Entry 2E0L (X-ray diffraction, 1.60 A resolution); this record covers chain A.

# Chain A
Protein: Ribonuclease
Organism: Homo sapiens
Notes: EC 3.1.27.5
Reference sequence: P07998 (RNAS1_HUMAN); residues 1-128 here correspond to UniProt positions 29-156 (UniProt number = residue number + 28)
Amino-acid sequence (129 residues; numbered 0 to 128; the number before each row is that of its first residue; numbering starts at 0):
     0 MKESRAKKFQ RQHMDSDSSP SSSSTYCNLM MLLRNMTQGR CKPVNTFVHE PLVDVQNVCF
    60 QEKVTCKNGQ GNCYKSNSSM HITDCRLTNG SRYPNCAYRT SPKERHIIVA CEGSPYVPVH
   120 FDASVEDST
Disordered / not traced: 0
Differences from the reference sequence: expression tag (0); engineered mutation Leu28 (Gln56 in P07998), Leu31 (Arg59 in P07998), Leu32 (Arg60 in P07998)
Swiss-Prot annotation at these positions:
  - active site: His12 (Proton acceptor), His119 (Proton donor)
  - binding site (substrate): Lys7, Arg10, Lys41 to Thr45, Lys66, Arg85
  - glycosylation (N-linked (GlcNAc...) asparagine): Asn34, Asn76, Asn88
Cystine bridges: Cys26-Cys84, Cys40-Cys95, Cys58-Cys110, Cys65-Cys72
Bound ions: Cd2+ site 1: Glu49, His80 (together with chloride ion); Cd2+ site 2: His119 (together with chloride ion); Cd2+ site 3: Glu125 (shared with 1 residue of chain B); Cd2+ site 4: Asp126 (together with chloride ion)

# In short
The Cd2+ site 1 is built by Glu49 and His80. From UniProt: active-site residues His12 and His119 and 9
substrate-binding residues.
Chain A is Ribonuclease (Homo sapiens); the structure, Mutant Human Ribonuclease 1 (Q28L, R31L, R32L), was
determined by X-ray diffraction, deposited together with 2E0J, 2E0M and 2E0O.
